Entry 6WIX (X-ray diffraction, 2.67 A resolution); this record covers chains D and G of the 6 polymer chains in the assembly.

# Chain D
Molecule: 35O22 scFv heavy chain
Organism: Homo sapiens
Notes: antibody fragment or engineered binder
Amino-acid sequence (134 residues; numbered 1 to 116 plus 18 insertion-coded residues; the number before each row is that of its first residue; a row labelled like 72A-72H holds insertion residues (72A, then the next letters in order)):
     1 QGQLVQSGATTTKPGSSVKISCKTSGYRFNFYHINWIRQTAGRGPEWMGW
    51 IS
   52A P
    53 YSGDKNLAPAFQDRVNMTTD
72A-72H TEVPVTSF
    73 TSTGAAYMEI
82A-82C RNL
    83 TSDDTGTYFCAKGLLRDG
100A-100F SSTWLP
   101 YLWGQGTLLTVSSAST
Disordered / not traced: 111-116
Disulfides: Cys-22/Cys-92

# Chain G
Molecule: Envelope glycoprotein gp120
Organism: Human immunodeficiency virus 1
Amino-acid sequence (498 residues; numbered 29 to 513 plus 49 insertion-coded residues; 36 numbers in that range are skipped by the numbering (no residue carries them; nothing is unmodelled there); the number before each row is that of its first residue; a row labelled like 136A-136V holds insertion residues (136A, then the next letters in order)):
    29 QQAENLWVTVYYGVPVWRDADTTLFCASDAKAYETEKHNVWATHACVPTD
    79 PNPQEIHLDNVTEKFNMWKNNMVEQMHTDIISLWDQSLKPCVKLTPLCVT
   129 LHCTNFNP
136A-136V NSTRNEGNGTAGGEGSNDTVTN
   151 REEIKNCSFNMTTELRDKKQRVHSLFYKLDIVQIN
185A-185H KNQSQDNG
   189 SEYRLINCNTSACTQACPKVSFEPIPIHYCAPAGFAILKCKDEEFNGTGP
   239 CKNVSTVQCTHGIKPVVSTQLLLNGSLAKKEVKIRSENITNNVKTIIVQL
   289 VNPVIINCTRPNNNTRKSIRI
   312 GPGQAFYATG
  321A A
   322 IIGDIRQAHCNVSRSDWNKTLQQVARQLRKHFV
   356 NKTIIFTNSSGGDLEVTTHSFNCGGEFFYCNTSGLFNSTW
395A-395R DSSTWDSNSTQANITELN
   412 ENITLPCRIKQIINMWQRTGQCMYAPPIPGVISCVSNITGLLLTRDGGGN
   462 NNTNETFRPGGGDMRDNWRSELYKYKVVKIEPLGVAPTRCKRRVVERRRR
   512 RR
Disordered / not traced: 29-30, 59-65, 136A-136V, 185A-185H, 356, 395A-395R, 459-464, 505-513
Disulfides: Cys-54/Cys-74, Cys-119/Cys-205, Cys-126/Cys-196, Cys-131/Cys-157, Cys-201/Cys-433, Cys-218/Cys-247, Cys-228/Cys-239, Cys-296/Cys-331, Cys-378/Cys-445, Cys-385/Cys-418
Covalent attachments: glycan linked to Asn-88, Asn-332; N-acetylglucosamine (NAG) linked to Asn-156, Asn-160, Asn-197, Asn-234, Asn-241, Asn-262, Asn-295, Asn-301, Asn-386, Asn-392, Asn-413, Asn-448

# How chain D and chain G interact
Residue-residue contacts - 14 pairs, chain D then chain G:
  Arg-28(D) / Asn-88(G)  hydrogen bond (side chain-backbone)
  Arg-28(D) / Val-89(G)
  Arg-28(D) / Thr-90(G)  hydrogen bond
  Phe-31(D) / Asn-88(G)
  Tyr-53(D) / Asp-87(G)  hydrogen bond
  Tyr-53(D) / Asn-88(G)
  Glu-72B(D) / Lys-240(G)  hydrogen bond (backbone-side chain)
  Pro-72D(D) / Pro-238(G)  hydrophobic
  Pro-72D(D) / Lys-240(G)
  Val-72E(D) / Pro-238(G)
  Thr-72F(D) / Thr-90(G)
  Thr-72F(D) / Lys-92(G)
  Ser-72G(D) / Thr-90(G)  hydrogen bond (backbone-side chain)
  Arg-98(D) / Asn-88(G)

# Overview
9 residues of chain D and 7 residues of chain G are in contact, with 5 hydrogen bonds. Among the polar pairs
are Arg-28(D)/Asn-88(G), Arg-28(D)/Thr-90(G) and Tyr-53(D)/Asp-87(G). N-acetylglucosamine is covalently linked
to Asn-88(G), Asn-156(G), Asn-160(G), Asn-197(G), Asn-234(G) and Asn-241(G) and 8 more.
Here chain D is 35O22 scFv heavy chain (Homo sapiens) and chain G is Envelope glycoprotein gp120 (Human
immunodeficiency virus 1). Entry 6WIX (Crystal Structure of HIV-1 MI369 RnS-DS.SOSIP Prefusion Env Trimer in
Complex with Human Antibodies 3H109L and ...) was determined by X-ray diffraction.
